PDB entry 7APS | X-ray diffraction, 0.94 A resolution | chains A and B

Chain A (and B):
Name: Peptidyl-prolyl cis-trans isomerase FKBP5
From: Homo sapiens
Notes: EC 5.2.1.8; chain B of this document is another copy of the same molecule, construct and numbering; everything in this record applies to it too
UniProt: Q13451 (FKBP5_HUMAN); numbering as in UniProt (aligned over 16-140)
Amino-acid sequence (128 residues; row label = number of the first residue in the row):
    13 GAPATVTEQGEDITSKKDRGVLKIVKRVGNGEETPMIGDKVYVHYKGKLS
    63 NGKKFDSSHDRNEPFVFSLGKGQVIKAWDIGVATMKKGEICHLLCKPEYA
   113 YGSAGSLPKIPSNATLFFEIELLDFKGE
Differences from the reference sequence: expression tag (13-15); engineered mutation Thr19 (Ala in Q13451)
Ligand contacts:
  - RR5 ((2S)-2-[(1S,5S,6R)-10-[3,5-bis(chloranyl)phenyl]sulfonyl-5-ethyl-2-oxidanylidene-3,10-diazabicyclo[4.3.1]decan-3-yl]propanoic acid), molecule 1: Tyr57, Phe67, Asp68, Phe77, Gln85, Val86, Ile87, Trp90, Tyr113, Ser118, Lys121, Ile122, Leu128, Phe130
  - RR5, molecule 2: Arg73, Glu75, Pro76, Val78
UniProt features mapped onto this chain:
  - modified residue: Lys28 (N6-acetyllysine)
  - mutagenesis: Lys28 (K28Q: Mimics acetylation; impaired interaction with AKT1 and PHLPP1; when associated with Q-155; K28R: Decreased acetylation; promotes interaction with AKT1 and PHLPP1; when associated with R-155)
What the authors report for this chain:
  - binding site for RR5: Gln85, Tyr113

Interface between chain A and chain B:
Residue-residue contacts - 12 pairs, chain A then chain B:
  Asp72(A) - Arg73(B)
  Arg73(A) - Arg73(B)
  Arg73(A) - Phe77(B)
  Phe77(A) - Gln85(B)
  Val78(A) - Gln85(B)
  Phe79(A) - Gln85(B)
  Gln85(A) - Lys83(B)  hydrogen bond (backbone-side chain)
  Gln85(A) - Gln85(B)  hydrogen bond (backbone-side chain)
  Leu119(A) - Lys138(B)
  Pro120(A) - Tyr54(B)
  Pro120(A) - Lys138(B)
  Lys121(A) - Tyr54(B)
Interface residues without a listed pair, chain A (12 interface residues in all): Glu75, Val86, Ser118
Interface residues without a listed pair, chain B (9 interface residues in all): Lys52, Glu75, Ser118

In short:
The interface between chain A and chain B involves 12 residues on one side and 9 on the other, with 2 hydrogen
bonds. Polar pairs include Gln85(A)-Lys83(B) and Gln85(A)-Gln85(B). Bound to chain A: compound RR5. UniProt
lists one mutagenesis site on chain A. From the paper: a binding site for RR5 at Gln85(A) and Tyr113(A).
Chain A and chain B are both Peptidyl-prolyl cis-trans isomerase FKBP5 (Homo sapiens); the structure, The Fk1
domain of FKBP51 in complex with
(2S)-2-((1S,5R,6R)-10-((3,5-dichlorophenyl)sulfonyl)-2-oxo-5-vinyl-3,10-diazabicyclo[4.3.1]decan-3-yl)propanoic
acid, was determined by X-ray diffraction, deposited together with 7APQ, 7APT and 7APW.
